Entry 2EC9 (X-ray diffraction, 2.00 A resolution); this record covers chains L and T of the 4 polymer chains in the assembly.

# Chain L
Name: Coagulation factor VII
From: Homo sapiens
Notes: EC 3.4.21.21
Reference sequence: P08709 (FA7_HUMAN); residues 1-142 here correspond to UniProt positions 61-202 (UniProt number = residue number + 60)
Chain sequence (142 residues; each row starts with the number of its first residue):
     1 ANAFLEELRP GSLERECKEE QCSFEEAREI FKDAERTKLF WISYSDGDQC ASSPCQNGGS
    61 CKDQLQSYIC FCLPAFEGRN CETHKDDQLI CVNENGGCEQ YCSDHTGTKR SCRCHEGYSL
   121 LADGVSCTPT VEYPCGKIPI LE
Disulfides: Cys17-Cys22, Cys50-Cys61, Cys55-Cys70, Cys72-Cys81, Cys91-Cys102, Cys98-Cys112, Cys114-Cys127
Modified / non-standard residues: Glu6, Glu7, Glu14, Glu16, Glu19, Glu20, Glu25, Glu26, Glu29, Glu35 (gamma-carboxy-glutamic acid; CGU)
Metal / ion sites: Ca2+ site 1 near Arg9 (its only coordinating residue here); Ca2+ site 2: Glu14, Glu19; Ca2+ site 3: Glu16, Glu26; Ca2+ site 4 near Glu19 (its only coordinating residue here); Ca2+ site 5 near Glu29 (its only coordinating residue here); Ca2+ site 6: Asp46, Gly47, Gln49, Asp63, Gln64
Small-molecule neighbours:
  - 1,5-anhydro-D-glucitol (ASO): Gln49, Ser52, Pro54, Tyr68
  - alpha-L-fucopyranose (FUC): Gly58, Gly59, Ser60, Phe71, Cys72, Leu73

# Chain T
Name: Tissue factor
From: Homo sapiens
Reference sequence: P13726 (TF_HUMAN); residues 6-80 here correspond to UniProt positions 38-112 (UniProt number = residue number + 32)
Chain sequence (75 residues; numbered 6 to 80; the number before each row is that of its first residue):
     6 TVAAYNLTWK STNFKTILEW EPKPVNQVYT VQISTKSGDW KSKCFYTTDT ECDLTDEIVK
    66 DVKQTYLARV FSYPA
Disulfides: Cys49-Cys57

# Chain L / chain T interface
Contacting residue pairs - 21 pairs, chain L then chain T:
  Gln64(L) - Thr17(T)
  Ile69(L) - Thr17(T)
  Ile69(L) - Lys20(T)
  Cys70(L) - Lys20(T)  hydrogen bond (backbone-side chain)
  Cys72(L) - Lys20(T)
  Glu77(L) - Lys48(T)  salt bridge
  Glu77(L) - Asp58(T)
  Glu77(L) - Asp61(T)
  Gly78(L) - Lys20(T)  hydrogen bond (backbone-side chain)
  Gly78(L) - Asp58(T)  hydrogen bond (backbone-side chain)
  Arg79(L) - Ile22(T)
  Arg79(L) - Glu24(T)  salt bridge
  Arg79(L) - Glu56(T)  salt bridge
  Arg79(L) - Asp58(T)
  Lys85(L) - Asp61(T)  salt bridge
  Gln88(L) - Phe50(T)
  Ile90(L) - Phe50(T)  hydrophobic
  Val92(L) - Ser47(T)
  Val92(L) - Phe50(T)  hydrophobic
  Asn93(L) - Phe50(T)
  Glu94(L) - Lys46(T)
Also at the interface, not in a pair above, chain L (14 interface residues in all): Phe76
Also at the interface, not in a pair above, chain T (14 interface residues in all): Asn18, Trp45, Tyr51

# Summary
The chain L/chain T interface involves 14 residues from each chain, with 3 hydrogen bonds and 4 salt bridges.
Polar pairs include Glu77(L)-Lys48(T), Arg79(L)-Glu24(T) and Arg79(L)-Glu56(T). Chain L binds
1,5-anhydro-D-glucitol and alpha-L-fucopyranose. The Ca2+ site 2 is built by Glu14(L) and Glu19(L).
Chain L is Coagulation factor VII and chain T is Tissue factor, both from Homo sapiens; the structure, Crystal
structure analysis of human Factor VIIa , Souluble tissue factor complexed with BCX-3607, was determined by
X-ray diffraction.
